Entry 5YH8 (X-ray diffraction, 2.12 A resolution); this record covers chain A.

Chain A:
Name: Nickel ABC transporter substrate-binding protein
From: Staphylococcus aureus
UniProt: A0A068A9N4 (A0A068A9N4_STAAU); residues 1-507 here correspond to UniProt positions 26-532 (UniProt number = residue number + 25)
Sequence (510 residues; each row starts with the number of its first residue; numbers below 1 keep their minus sign (Pro-2 is residue -2)):
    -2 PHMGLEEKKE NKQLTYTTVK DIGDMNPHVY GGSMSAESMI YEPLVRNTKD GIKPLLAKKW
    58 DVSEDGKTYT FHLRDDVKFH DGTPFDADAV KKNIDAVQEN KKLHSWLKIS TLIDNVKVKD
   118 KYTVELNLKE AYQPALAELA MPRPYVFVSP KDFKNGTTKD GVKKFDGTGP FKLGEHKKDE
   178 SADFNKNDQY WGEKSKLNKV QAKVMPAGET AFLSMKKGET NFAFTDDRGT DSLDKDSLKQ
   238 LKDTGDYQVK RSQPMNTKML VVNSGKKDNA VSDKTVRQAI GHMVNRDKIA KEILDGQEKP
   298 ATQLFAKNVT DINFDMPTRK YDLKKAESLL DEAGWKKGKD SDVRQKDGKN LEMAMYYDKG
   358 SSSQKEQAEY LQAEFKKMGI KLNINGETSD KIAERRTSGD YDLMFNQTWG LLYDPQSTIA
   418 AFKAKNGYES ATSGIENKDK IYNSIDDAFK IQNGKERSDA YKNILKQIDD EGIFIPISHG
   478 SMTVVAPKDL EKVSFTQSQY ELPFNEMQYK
Construct notes: expression tag (-2 to 0)
Ligand contacts: staphylopine (8UX; (2S)-4-[[(2R)-3-(1H-imidazol-4-yl)-1-oxidanyl-1-oxidanylidene-propan-2-yl]amino]-2-[[(2S)-1-oxidanyl-1-oxidanylidene-propan-2-yl]amino]butanoic acid): Tyr27, Met31, Trp103, Arg140, Asp224, Arg225, Arg393, Asn403, Trp406, Tyr410, Asn423, Tyr425, Tyr497
Reported in the primary citation:
  - binding site for staphylopine: Arg140, Arg225, Arg393, Asn423
  - mutagenesis - R140A, W406A: increased growth
  - mutagenesis - Y27A, W103A, Y410A (65-fold), N423A (2.5-fold): decreased binding to staphylopine
  - mutagenesis - R140A, R225A, R393A, W406A, Y497A: abolished binding to staphylopine

In short:
Chain A binds staphylopine. From the paper: a binding site for staphylopine at Arg140, Arg225 and Arg393 among
others; R140A, R225A and R393A, among others, abolish binding to staphylopine; 9 substitutions were tested in
all.
Chain A is Nickel ABC transporter substrate-binding protein (Staphylococcus aureus); the structure, The
crystal structure of Staphylococcus aureus CntA in complex with staphylopine and nickel, was determined by
X-ray diffraction, deposited together with 5YH5, 5YHE and 5YHG.
